7Z0S - chains B and F of the 6 polymer chains in the assembly; structure by electron microscopy, 2.60 A resolution.

Chain B:
Name: Formate hydrogenlyase subunit 2
Organism: Escherichia coli K-12
UniProtKB: P0AAK1 (HYCB_ECOLI); numbering as in UniProt (aligned over 1-203)
Amino-acid sequence (203 residues; each row starts with the number of its first residue):
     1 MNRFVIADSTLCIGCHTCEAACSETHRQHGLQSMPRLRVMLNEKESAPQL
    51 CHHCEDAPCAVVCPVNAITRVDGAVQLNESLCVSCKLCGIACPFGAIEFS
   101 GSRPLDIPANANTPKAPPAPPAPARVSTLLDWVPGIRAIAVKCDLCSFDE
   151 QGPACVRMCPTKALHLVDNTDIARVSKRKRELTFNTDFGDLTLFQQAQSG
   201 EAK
Disordered / not traced: 171-203
Ion coordination: 4Fe-4S cluster Fe site 1: Cys12, Cys15, Cys18, Cys159; 4Fe-4S cluster Fe site 2: Cys22, Cys143, Cys146, Cys155; 4Fe-4S cluster Fe site 3: Cys51, Cys54, Cys59, Cys92; 4Fe-4S cluster Fe site 4: Cys63, Cys82, Cys85, Cys88
Residues lining bound ligands:
  - 4Fe-4S cluster (SF4), molecule 1: Val5, Cys22, His26, Arg36, Leu37, Leu50, Cys143, Asp144, Leu145, Cys146, Pro153, Ala154, Cys155
  - 4Fe-4S cluster (SF4), molecule 2: Cys12, Ile13, Gly14, Cys15, His16, Thr17, Cys18, Val39, Pro48, Cys159, Pro160, Thr161, Ala163, Leu164
  - 4Fe-4S cluster (SF4), molecule 3: Cys51, His52, His53, Cys54, Ala57, Pro58, Cys59, Val75, Cys92, Pro93, Phe94, Ala96, Ile97, Lys142
  - 4Fe-4S cluster (SF4), molecule 4: Val62, Cys63, Pro64, Val65, Ala67, Ile68, Leu77, Cys82, Val83, Ser84, Cys85, Lys86, Leu87, Cys88, Phe99, Ala140
UniProt features mapped onto this chain:
  - binding site ([4Fe-4S] cluster): Cys12, Cys15, Cys18, Cys22, Cys51, Cys54, Cys59, Cys63, Cys82, Cys85, Cys88, Cys92, Cys143, Cys146, Cys155, Cys159

Chain F:
Name: Formate hydrogenlyase subunit 6
Organism: Escherichia coli K-12
UniProtKB: P16432 (HYCF_ECOLI); residue numbers follow UniProt; this construct covers 1-180
Amino-acid sequence (180 residues; numbered 1 to 180; the number before each row is that of its first residue):
     1 MFTFIKKVIKTGTATSSYPLEPIAVDKNFRGKPEQNPQQCIGCAACVNAC
    51 PSNALTVETDLATGELAWEFNLGHCIFCGRCEEVCPTAAIKLSQEYELAV
   101 WKKEDFLQQSRFALCNCRVCNRPFAVQKEIDYAIALLKHNGDSRAENHRE
   151 SFETCPECKRQKCLVPSDRIELTRHMKEAI
Disordered / not traced: 1, 166-180
Ion coordination: 4Fe-4S cluster Fe site 1: Cys40, Cys43, Cys46, Cys85; 4Fe-4S cluster Fe site 2: Cys50, Cys75, Cys78, Cys81; Fe ion: Cys117, Cys120, Cys155, Cys158
Residues lining bound ligands:
  - 4Fe-4S cluster (SF4), molecule 1: Pro33, Ala49, Cys50, Pro51, Ser52, Ala54, Leu55, Phe70, Cys75, Ile76, Phe77, Cys78, Gly79, Arg80, Cys81, Leu92
  - 4Fe-4S cluster (SF4), molecule 2: Gln35, Cys40, Ile41, Gly42, Cys43, Ala44, Ala45, Cys46, Trp68, Cys85, Pro86, Thr87, Ala89, Ile90
UniProt features mapped onto this chain:
  - binding site ([4Fe-4S] cluster): Cys40, Cys43, Cys46, Cys50, Cys75, Cys78, Cys81, Cys85
From the paper describing this entry:
  - Fe ion coordination: Cys117, Cys120, Cys155, Cys158

How chain B and chain F interact:
Pairs across the interface (75):
  Arg38(B) - Arg160(F)
  Met40(B) - Glu157(F)
  Met40(B) - Arg160(F)
  Met40(B) - Gln161(F)
  Met40(B) - Leu164(F)
  Leu41(B) - Gln161(F)
  Leu41(B) - Leu164(F)
  Asn42(B) - Gln161(F)
  Asn42(B) - Leu164(F)
  Asn42(B) - Val165(F)
  Ala47(B) - Leu164(F)
  Gln49(B) - Arg160(F)
  Gln49(B) - Cys163(F)
  Gln49(B) - Leu164(F)
  Pro58(B) - Leu137(F)  hydrophobic
  Pro58(B) - Arg144(F)
  Val61(B) - Leu137(F)  hydrophobic
  Val61(B) - Asn140(F)
  Val62(B) - Leu136(F)  hydrophobic
  Val62(B) - Leu137(F)  hydrophobic
  Pro64(B) - Pro86(F)  hydrophobic
  Val83(B) - Ala45(F)
  Val83(B) - Val84(F)
  Ser84(B) - Cys43(F)
  Ser84(B) - Asn48(F)
  Cys85(B) - Cys43(F)
  Cys85(B) - Ala45(F)  hydrophobic
  Cys85(B) - Pro86(F)  hydrophobic
  Cys85(B) - Glu129(F)
  Lys86(B) - Cys43(F)  hydrogen bond (side chain-backbone)
  Lys86(B) - Asn48(F)
  Lys86(B) - Glu129(F)
  Leu87(B) - Glu129(F)
  Leu87(B) - Tyr132(F)  hydrophobic
  Leu87(B) - Ala133(F)  hydrophobic
  Gly89(B) - Lys159(F)  hydrogen bond (backbone-side chain)
  Ile90(B) - Glu129(F)
  Ile90(B) - Ile130(F)  hydrophobic
  Ile90(B) - Phe152(F)
  Ile90(B) - Lys159(F)  hydrogen bond (backbone-side chain)
  Ala91(B) - Leu137(F)  hydrophobic
  Ala91(B) - Arg144(F)  hydrogen bond (backbone-side chain)
  Cys92(B) - Lys159(F)  hydrogen bond (backbone-side chain)
  Pro93(B) - Arg144(F)
  Pro93(B) - Lys159(F)
  Phe94(B) - Lys159(F)
  Phe94(B) - Arg160(F)
  Phe94(B) - Cys163(F)  hydrophobic
  Gly95(B) - Pro156(F)
  Gly95(B) - Lys159(F)
  Gly95(B) - Arg160(F)  hydrogen bond (backbone-side chain)
  Glu98(B) - Pro156(F)
  Glu98(B) - Arg160(F)  salt bridge
  Val126(B) - Thr59(F)
  Val126(B) - Pro123(F)
  Ser127(B) - Phe124(F)  hydrogen bond (side chain-backbone)
  Leu129(B) - Phe124(F)
  Leu129(B) - Ala125(F)  hydrophobic
  Leu129(B) - Pro156(F)  hydrophobic
  Leu130(B) - Thr59(F)
  Leu130(B) - Leu114(F)  hydrophobic
  Leu130(B) - Pro123(F)
  Leu130(B) - Phe124(F)
  Leu130(B) - Ala125(F)
  Leu130(B) - Val126(F)  hydrophobic
  Trp132(B) - Val47(F)
  Trp132(B) - Asn48(F)
  Trp132(B) - Asn53(F)
  Trp132(B) - Leu55(F)
  Trp132(B) - Thr56(F)
  Trp132(B) - Val57(F)
  Pro134(B) - Asn53(F)
  Ile136(B) - Asn48(F)
  Arg137(B) - Asn48(F)
  Ala138(B) - Asn48(F)
Also at the interface, not in a pair above, chain B (37 interface residues in all): Ser9, Glu45, Ser46, His52, Ile97
Also at the interface, not in a pair above, chain F (38 interface residues in all): Ile41, Ala44, Leu61, Leu66, Arg122

Summary:
Chain B and chain F form an interface of 37 and 38 residues respectively; the contacts include 7 hydrogen
bonds and 1 salt bridge. Among the polar pairs are Glu98(B)-Arg160(F), Lys86(B)-Cys43(F) and
Gly89(B)-Lys159(F). Chain B binds 4 copies of 4Fe-4S cluster. From the paper: Fe ion coordination by
Cys117(F), Cys120(F) and Cys155(F) among others.
Here chain B is Formate hydrogenlyase subunit 2 and chain F is Formate hydrogenlyase subunit 6, both from
Escherichia coli K-12. Entry 7Z0S (Structure of the Escherichia coli formate hydrogenlyase complex (anaerobic
preparation, without formate dehydrogenase H)) was determined by electron microscopy together with 7Z0T from
the same study.
